PDB entry 7DAT | X-ray diffraction, 2.75 A resolution | chain A

# Chain A
Molecule: Covid-19 main protease
From: Severe acute respiratory syndrome coronavirus 2
Notes: EC 3.4.19.12, 3.4.22.-, 3.4.22.69
Reference sequence: P0DTC1 (R1A_SARS2); residues 1-306 here correspond to UniProt positions 3264-3569 (UniProt number = residue number + 3263)
Sequence (306 residues; numbered 1 to 306; the number before each row is that of its first residue):
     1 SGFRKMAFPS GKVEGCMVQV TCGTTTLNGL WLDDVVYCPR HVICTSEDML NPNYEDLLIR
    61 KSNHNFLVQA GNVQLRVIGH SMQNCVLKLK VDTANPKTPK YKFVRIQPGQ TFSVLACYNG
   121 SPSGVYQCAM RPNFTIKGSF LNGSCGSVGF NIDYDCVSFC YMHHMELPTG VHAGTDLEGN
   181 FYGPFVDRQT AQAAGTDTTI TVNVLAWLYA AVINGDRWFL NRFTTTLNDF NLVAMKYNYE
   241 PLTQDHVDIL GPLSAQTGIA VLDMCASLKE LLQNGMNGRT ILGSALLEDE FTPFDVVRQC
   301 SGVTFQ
Unresolved in the structure: 302-306
Ion coordination: gold ion site 1 near C145 (its only coordinating residue here); gold ion site 2 near C156 (its only coordinating residue here)
Reported in the primary citation:
  - gold ion coordination: C145, C156
  - catalytic residues: C145 (citing earlier work)

# Summary
From the paper: the catalytic residue C145; gold ion coordination by C145 and C156.
Chain A is Covid-19 main protease (Severe acute respiratory syndrome coronavirus 2); the structure, The
crystal structure of COVID-19 main protease treated by AF, was determined by X-ray diffraction (same
publication as 7DAU and 7DAV).
